Entry 8XO2 (X-ray diffraction, 1.31 A resolution); this record covers chains E and F of the 6 polymer chains in the assembly.

# Chain E
Protein: Fusion glycoprotein F1
Reference sequence: P69353 (FUS_MEASE); residue numbers follow UniProt; this construct covers 143-184
Amino-acid sequence (44 residues; row label = number of the first residue in the row):
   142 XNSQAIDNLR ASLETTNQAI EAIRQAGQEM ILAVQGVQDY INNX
Modified positions: ACE (acetyl group) at position 142; NH2 (amino group) at position 185
Construct notes: acetylation (142); amidation (185)

# Chain F
Protein: Fusion glycoprotein F1
Reference sequence: P69353 (FUS_MEASE); residue numbers follow UniProt; this construct covers 452-486
Amino-acid sequence (37 residues; each row starts with the number of its first residue):
   451 XISLERLDVG TNLGNAIAKL EDAKELLESS DQILRSX
Disordered / not traced: 451-454
Modified positions: ACE (acetyl group) at position 451; NH2 (amino group) at position 487
Construct notes: acetylation (451); amidation (487)
Bound ions: Mg2+ site 1 near D458 (its only coordinating residue here); Mg2+ site 2 near D472 (its only coordinating residue here)

# Interface between chain E and chain F
Pairs across the interface (38):
  N149(E) with I483(F), hydrogen bond (side chain-backbone); L484(F); S486(F), hydrogen bond (side chain-backbone); NH2_487(F)
  A152(E) with I483(F)
  S153(E) with S480(F), hydrogen bond; I483(F); L484(F)
  T156(E) with L476(F); S479(F); S480(F); I483(F)
  T157(E) with S480(F), hydrogen bond
  Q159(E) with L476(F)
  A160(E) with A473(F); L476(F), hydrophobic; L477(F), hydrophobic
  A163(E) with K469(F); A473(F)
  I164(E) with A473(F), hydrophobic
  Q166(E) with K469(F), hydrogen bond
  A167(E) with A466(F); K469(F); L470(F), hydrophobic
  E170(E) with N462(F); N465(F), hydrogen bond; A466(F)
  M171(E) with A466(F), hydrophobic; L470(F), hydrophobic
  L173(E) with N462(F)
  A174(E) with V459(F); N462(F); L463(F), hydrophobic
  G177(E) with L457(F); V459(F)
  Y181(E) with E455(F), hydrogen bond (side chain-backbone); R456(F); L457(F)
Interface residues without a listed pair, chain E (19 interface residues in all): L150, V178
Interface residues without a listed pair, chain F (20 interface residues in all): D472

# Overview
19 residues of chain E face 20 of chain F across their interface; the contacts include 7 hydrogen bonds. Among
the polar pairs are N149(E)-I483(F), N149(E)-S486(F) and S153(E)-S480(F).
Chain E is Fusion glycoprotein F1 and chain F is Fusion glycoprotein F1; the structure, Crystal structure of
measles virus fusion inhibitor M1 complexed with F protein HR1 (HR1-42) (P21212 space ..., was determined by
X-ray diffraction together with 8XNE, 8XO3, 8XO4, 8XO5, 8XO6, 8XO7 and 8XO8 from the same study.
